Entry 8ELL (X-ray diffraction, 1.52 A resolution); this record covers chain A.

Chain A:
Molecule: Flavin reductase (NADPH)
Source organism: Homo sapiens
Notes: EC 1.5.1.30, 1.3.1.24
UniProt: P30043 (BLVRB_HUMAN); numbering as in UniProt (aligned over 1-206)
Chain sequence (206 residues; numbered 1 to 206; the number before each row is that of its first residue):
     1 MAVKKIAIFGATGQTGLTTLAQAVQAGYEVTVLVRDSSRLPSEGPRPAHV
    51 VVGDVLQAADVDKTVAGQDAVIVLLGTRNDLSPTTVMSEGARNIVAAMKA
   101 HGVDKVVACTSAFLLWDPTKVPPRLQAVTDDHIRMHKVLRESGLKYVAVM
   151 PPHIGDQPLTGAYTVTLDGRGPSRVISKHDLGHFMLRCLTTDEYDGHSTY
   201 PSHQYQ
Unresolved in the structure: 1
Curated features (UniProtKB/Swiss-Prot):
  - active site (S-nitroso-cysteine intermediate): C109, C188
  - binding site (NADP(+)): G10, T12, G13, Q14, T15, R35, S38, R39, D54, V55, L75, G76, R78, M87, C109, H132, H153, I154
  - modified residue (Phosphoserine): S42, S82
  - natural variant: S111 (S111L: Risk factor for thrombocytosis)
  - mutagenesis: Q14 to G16 (Abolished binding to NAD(P)H and S-nitroso-CoA, leading to abolished NAD(P)H-dependent reductase and a S-nitroso-CoA-dependent nitrosyltransferase activities), Q14 (Q14R: Increased affinity for coenzyme A), R78 (R78A: Induces both an increase in active site micro-millisecond motions and an increase in the rate constants of coenzyme-binding; R78G: Decreased affinity for coenzyme A), C109 (C109R: Abolished S-nitroso-CoA-dependent nitrosyltransferase activity; when associated with R-188), S111 (S111A: Abolished NAD(P)H-dependent reductase activity), H153 (H153A: Reduced affinity for biliverdin), C188 (C188R: Abolished S-nitroso-CoA-dependent nitrosyltransferase activity; when associated with R-109)
Ion coordination: Na+ site 1 near T12 (its only coordinating residue here); Na+ site 2: T164, T166, Y200, S202
Reported in the primary citation:
  - conformationally variable residues (loop rearrangement, order/disorder transition, side-chain flip): V34 to R46, T77 to D80, L115 to Q126, H153 to I176
  - mutagenesis - S111A, T164S: decreased catalytic activity

Overview:
T164, T166, Y200 and S202 coordinate Na+ site 2. UniProt lists active-site residues C109 and C188, 18
NADP+-binding residues and 8 mutagenesis sites. The paper reports that S111A and T164S reduce catalytic
activity; conformational variability at V34, T77 and L115 among others.
Chain A is Flavin reductase (NADPH) (Homo sapiens); the structure, Apo human biliverdin reductase beta
(cryogenic), was determined by X-ray diffraction, deposited together with 8ELM.
